5VS1 - chains P and A of the 4 polymer chains in the assembly; structure by X-ray diffraction, 2.50 A resolution.

Chain P:
Molecule: 10-nt DNA strand
Sequence (10 nucleotides; each row starts with the number of its first residue):
     1 CTGATGCGCA
Bound ions: Ca2+ site 1: DC9 (shared with Thr101(A), Val103(A), Ile106(A) of chain A); Ca2+ site 2: DA10 (together with dTTP) (shared with Asp190(A), Asp192(A), Asp256(A) of chain A)

Chain A:
Name: DNA polymerase beta
Organism: Homo sapiens
Notes: EC 2.7.7.7, 4.2.99.-
Reference sequence: P06746 (DPOLB_HUMAN); residue numbers follow UniProt; this construct covers 1-335
Chain sequence (341 residues; row label = number of the first residue in the row):
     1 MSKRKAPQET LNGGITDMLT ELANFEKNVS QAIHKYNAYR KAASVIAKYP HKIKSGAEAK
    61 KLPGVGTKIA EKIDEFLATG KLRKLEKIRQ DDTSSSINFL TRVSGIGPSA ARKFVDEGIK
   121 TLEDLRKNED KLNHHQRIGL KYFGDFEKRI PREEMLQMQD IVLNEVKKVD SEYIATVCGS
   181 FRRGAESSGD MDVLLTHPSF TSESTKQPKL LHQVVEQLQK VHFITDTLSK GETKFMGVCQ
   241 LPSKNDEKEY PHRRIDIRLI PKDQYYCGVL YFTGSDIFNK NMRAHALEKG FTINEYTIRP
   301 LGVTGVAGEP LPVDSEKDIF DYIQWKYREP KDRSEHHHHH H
Not modelled in the structure: 1-9, 336-341
Differences from the reference sequence: expression tag (336-341)
Bound ions: Ca2+ site 1: Lys60, Leu62, Val65 (shared with 1 residue of chain D); Ca2+ site 2: Thr101, Val103, Ile106 (shared with DC9(P) of chain P); Ca2+ site 3: Asp190, Asp192, Asp256 (together with dTTP) (shared with DA10(P) of chain P); Ca2+ site 4: Asp190, Asp192 (together with dTTP); Ca2+ site 5 near Glu249 (its only coordinating residue here)
Residues lining bound ligands: dTTP (TTP): Arg149, Gly179, Ser180, Arg183, Ser188, Gly189, Asp190, Asp192, Tyr271, Phe272, Thr273, Gly274, Ser275, Asp276, Asn279
UniProt features mapped onto this chain:
  - region: Arg183 to Asp192 (DNA-binding)
  - active site: Lys72 (Nucleophile)
  - binding site (K(+)): Lys60, Leu62, Val65, Thr101, Val103, Ile106
  - binding site (Na(+)): Lys60, Leu62, Val65, Thr101, Val103, Ile106
  - binding site (dATP): Arg149, Ser180, Arg183, Gly189, Asp190
  - binding site (dCTP): Arg149, Ser180, Arg183, Gly189, Asp190
  - binding site (dGTP): Arg149, Ser180, Arg183, Gly189, Asp190, Asp192
  - binding site (dTTP): Arg149, Ser180, Arg183, Gly189, Asp190
  - binding site (Mg(2+)): Asp190, Asp192, Asp256
  - modified residue: Lys72 (N6-acetyllysine), Arg83 (Omega-N-methylarginine), Arg152 (Omega-N-methylarginine)
  - cross-link (Glycyl lysine isopeptide (Lys-Gly)): Lys41 (interchain with G-Cter in ubiquitin), Lys61 (interchain with G-Cter in ubiquitin), Lys81 (interchain with G-Cter in ubiquitin)
  - natural variant: Leu22 (L22P: Found in a gastric cancer sample; uncertain significance), Tyr39 (Y39C: Found in a gastric cancer sample; uncertain significance), Gly118 (G118V: Decreased DNA-directed DNA polymerase activity), Arg137 (R137Q: Decreased function in base-excision repair), Arg149 (R149I: Decreased DNA-directed DNA polymerase activity), Asp160 (D160N: Found in a gastric cancer sample; uncertain significance), Cys239 (C239R: Found in a gastric cancer sample; uncertain significance), Lys289 (K289M: Found in a colon cancer sample; uncertain significance), Asn294 (N294D: Found in a gastric cancer sample; uncertain significance), Glu295 (E295K: Found in a gastric cancer sample; uncertain significance)
  - mutagenesis: Phe25 (F25W: No effect on 5'-dRP lyase activity. Decreased ssDNA binding), His34 (H34G: Decreased 5'-dRP lyase activity. Decreased ssDNA binding), Lys35 (K35A: Decreased 5'-dRP lyase activity. Decreased ssDNA binding. Loss of 5'-dRP lyase activity; when associated with A-68 and A-72. Decreased ssDNA binding; when associated with A-68 and A-72 ...), Tyr39 (Y39F: No effect on 5'-dRP lyase activity; Y39Q: Abolishes DNA polymerase and 5'-dRP lyase activity), Lys41 (K41R: Abolishes ubiquitination; when associated with R-61 and R-81), Lys60 (K60A: Decreased 5'-dRP lyase activity. Decreased ssDNA binding), Lys61 (K61R: Abolishes ubiquitination; when associated with R-41 and R-81), Lys68 (K68A: No effect on 5'-dRP lyase activity. Decreased ssDNA binding. Loss of 5'-dRP lyase activity; when associated with A-35 and A-72. Decreased ssDNA binding; when associated with A-35 and A-72 ...), Glu71 (E71Q: No effect on 5'-dRP lyase activity. No effect on structure shown by circular dichroism. No effect on ssDNA binding), Lys72 (K72A: Severely reduced 5'-dRP lyase activity. Does not affect ssDNA binding. Loss of 5'-dRP lyase activity; when associated with A-35 and A-68. Decreased ssDNA binding ...), Glu75 (E75A: Slightly decreased 5'-dRP lyase activity. Decreased ssDNA binding. No effect on structure shown by circular dichroism), Lys81 (K81R: Abolishes ubiquitination; when associated with R-41 and R-61), 5 further mutagenesis entries in UniProt

How chain P and chain A interact:
Contacting residue pairs (18):
  DC7(P) - Ser109(A)  phosphate contact
  DG8(P) - Gly105(A)  sugar contact
  DG8(P) - Ile106(A)  phosphate contact
  DG8(P) - Gly107(A)  hydrogen bond to the phosphate
  DG8(P) - Pro108(A)  phosphate contact
  DG8(P) - Ser109(A)  hydrogen bond to the phosphate
  DG8(P) - Ala110(A)  hydrogen bond to the phosphate
  DC9(P) - Val103(A)  phosphate contact
  DC9(P) - Ser104(A)  phosphate contact
  DC9(P) - Gly105(A)  hydrogen bond to the phosphate
  DC9(P) - Ile106(A)  phosphate contact
  DC9(P) - Gly107(A)  phosphate contact
  DC9(P) - Arg254(A)  phosphate contact
  DA10(P) - Asp192(A)  phosphate contact
  DA10(P) - Met236(A)  sugar contact
  DA10(P) - Arg254(A)  salt bridge to the phosphate
  DA10(P) - Asp256(A)  phosphate contact
  DA10(P) - Tyr271(A)  hydrogen bond to the base
Also at the interface, not in a pair above, chain A (15 interface residues in all): His135, Lys234

Summary:
Chain P and chain A form an interface of 4 and 15 residues respectively, with 5 hydrogen bonds and 1 salt
bridge. Polar contacts include DA10(P)-Tyr271(A), DG8(P)-Gly107(A) and DG8(P)-Ser109(A). Bound to chain A:
dTTP.
Here chain P is a 10-nt DNA strand and chain A is DNA polymerase beta (Homo sapiens). Entry 5VS1 (Human DNA
polymerase beta pre-catalytic 8-oxoG:dA extension complex with dTTP bound in non-planar conformation) was
determined by X-ray diffraction together with 5VRW, 5VRX, 5VRY, 5VRZ, 5VS0, 5VS2, 5VS3 and 5VS4 from the same
study.
